8PS5 - chains B and E of the 6 polymer chains in the assembly; structure by electron microscopy, 2.84 A resolution.

Chain B:
Molecule: Shedu effector protein
Source organism: Escherichia coli KTE10
Sequence (411 residues; numbered -2 to 408; the number before each row is that of its first residue; numbers below 1 keep their minus sign (Ser-2 is residue -2)):
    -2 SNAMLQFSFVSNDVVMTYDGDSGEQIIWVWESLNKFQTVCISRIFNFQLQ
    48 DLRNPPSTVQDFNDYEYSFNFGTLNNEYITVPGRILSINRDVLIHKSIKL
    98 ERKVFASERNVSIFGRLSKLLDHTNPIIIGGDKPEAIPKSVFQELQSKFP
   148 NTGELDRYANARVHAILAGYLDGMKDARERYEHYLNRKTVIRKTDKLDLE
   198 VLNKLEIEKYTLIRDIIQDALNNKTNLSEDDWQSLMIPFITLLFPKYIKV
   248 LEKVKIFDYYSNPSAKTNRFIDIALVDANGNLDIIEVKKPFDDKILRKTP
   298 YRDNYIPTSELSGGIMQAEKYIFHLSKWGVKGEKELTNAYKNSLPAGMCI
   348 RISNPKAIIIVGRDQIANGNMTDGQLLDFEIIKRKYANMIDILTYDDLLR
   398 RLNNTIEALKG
Disordered / not traced: -2 to 0
From the paper describing this entry:
  - binding site for 40 nt DNA substrate: Trp25, Arg154, Tyr181, Lys263
  - binding site for 40 nt DNA substrate (chain E): Arg106, Lys116, Tyr256
  - mutagenesis - E226A, D269A, E283A, K285A: abolished catalytic activity on dsDNA

Chain E:
Molecule: 40 nt DNA substrate
Sequence (40 nucleotides; numbered 1 to 40; the number before each row is that of its first residue):
     1 CTAGTGCATCTGAATCGTCATGACGATTCAGATGCACTAG

Interface between chain B and chain E:
Residue-residue contacts (12; chain B residue first):
  Arg40(B) - DT2(E)  base contact
  Arg40(B) - DA3(E)  sugar contact
  Arg106(B) - DC1(E)  sugar contact
  Arg106(B) - DT2(E)  hydrogen bond to the sugar
  Arg106(B) - DA3(E)  sugar contact
  Asn107(B) - DA3(E)  sugar contact
  Val108(B) - DA3(E)  phosphate contact
  Ser109(B) - DG4(E)  hydrogen bond to the phosphate
  Arg113(B) - DG4(E)  salt bridge to the phosphate
  Lys116(B) - DT5(E)  salt bridge to the phosphate
  Thr149(B) - DT2(E)  phosphate contact
  Thr149(B) - DA3(E)  phosphate contact
Interface residues without a listed pair, chain B (9 interface residues in all): Lys328
Interface residues without a listed pair, chain E (7 interface residues in all): DC24, DG25

Summary:
9 residues of chain B face 7 of chain E across their interface; the contacts include 2 hydrogen bonds and 2
salt bridges. Among the polar pairs are Arg106(B)-DT2(E), Ser109(B)-DG4(E) and Arg113(B)-DG4(E). From the
paper: a binding site for 40 nt DNA substrate at Trp25(B), Arg154(B) and Tyr181(B) among others; E226A, D269A
and E283A of chain B, among others, abolish catalytic activity on dsDNA.
Here chain B is Shedu effector protein (Escherichia coli KTE10) and chain E is 40 nt DNA substrate. Entry 8PS5
(Escherichia coli SduA complex bound to DNA) was determined by electron microscopy (same publication as 8PS4
and 8PS6).
